9C1H - chains 1 and M of the 43 polymer chains in the assembly; structure by electron microscopy, 2.88 A resolution.

# Chain 1
Protein: Outer capsid glycoprotein VP7
From: Simian rotavirus A strain RRV
Reference sequence: P12476 (VP7_ROTRH); residue numbers follow UniProt; this construct covers 1-326
Sequence (326 residues; numbered 1 to 326; the number before each row is that of its first residue):
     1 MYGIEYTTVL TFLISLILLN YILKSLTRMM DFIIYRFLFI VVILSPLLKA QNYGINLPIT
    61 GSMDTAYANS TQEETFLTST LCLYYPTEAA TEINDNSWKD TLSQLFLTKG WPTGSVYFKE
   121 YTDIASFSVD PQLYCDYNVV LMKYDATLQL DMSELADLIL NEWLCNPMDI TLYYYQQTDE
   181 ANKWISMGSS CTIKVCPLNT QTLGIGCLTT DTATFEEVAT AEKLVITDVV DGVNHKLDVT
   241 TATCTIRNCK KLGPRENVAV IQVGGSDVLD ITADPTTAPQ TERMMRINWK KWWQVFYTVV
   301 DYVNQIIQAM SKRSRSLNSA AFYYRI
Unresolved in the structure: 1-50, 315-326
Disulfide bonds: Cys82-Cys135, Cys165-Cys249, Cys191-Cys244, Cys196-Cys207
Covalently attached groups: N-acetylglucosamine (NAG) linked to Asn69
Metal / ion sites: Ca2+ site 1: Asp95 (shared with 3 residues of chain 0); Ca2+ site 2: Asp151, Glu154, Glu222, Leu224; Ca2+ site 3: Gln177, Asp228, Val229, Asp231 (shared with 1 residue of chain Z); Ca2+ site 4: Gly206, Thr214, Glu216 (shared with 1 residue of chain Z); Ca2+ site 5: Asp270, Thr272, Asp274, Thr277; Ca2+ site 6: Asp301 (shared with 4 residues of chain 0)

# Chain M
Protein: Intermediate capsid protein VP6
From: Simian rotavirus A strain RRV
Reference sequence: B2BN53 (VP6_ROTRH); numbering as in UniProt (aligned over 1-397)
Sequence (397 residues; row label = number of the first residue in the row):
     1 MDVLYSLSKT LKDARDKIVE GTLYSNVSDL IQQFNQMIIT MNGNEFQTGG IGNLPIRNWN
    61 FDFGLLGTTL LNLDANYVET ARNTIDYFVD FVDNVCMDEM VRESQRNGIA PQSDSLRKLS
   121 GIKFKRINFD NSSEYIENWN LQNRRQRTGF TFHKPNIFPY SASFTLNRSQ PAHDNLMGTM
   181 WLNAGSEIQV AGFDYSCAIN APANIQQFEH IVQLRRVLTT ATITLLPDAE RFSFPRVINS
   241 ADGATTWYFN PVILRPNNVE VEFLLNGQII NTYQARFGTI IARNFDTIRL SFQLMRPPNM
   301 TPAVAALFPN AQPFEHHATV GLTLRIESAV CESVLADASK TMLANVTSVR QEYAIPVGPV
   361 FPPGMNWTDL ITNYSPSRED NLQRVFTVAS IRSMLVK
Unresolved in the structure: 397
Modified / non-standard residues: Met1 (N-formylmethionine; FME)
Metal / ion sites: Zn2+ site 1: His153 (shared with 1 residue of chain L; 1 residue of chain N); Zn2+ site 2 near His173 (its only coordinating residue here)

# Interface between chain 1 and chain M
Residue-residue contacts - 41 pairs, chain 1 then chain M:
  Gln51(1) with Asp242(M), hydrogen bond
  Asn52(1) with Pro171(M)
  Tyr53(1) with Ser169(M); Gln170(M)
  Gly54(1) with Asn167(M); Ser169(M)
  Ile55(1) with Asn167(M); Arg168(M)
  Pro58(1) with Thr165(M); Leu166(M); Asn167(M)
  Ile59(1) with Thr165(M); Leu166(M), hydrogen bond (backbone-backbone); Ala241(M), hydrophobic
  Thr60(1) with Phe164(M); Thr165(M), hydrogen bond; Ala241(M)
  Gly61(1) with Ser163(M), hydrogen bond (backbone-side chain); Phe164(M), hydrogen bond (backbone-backbone)
  Ser62(1) with Ala162(M); Ser163(M); Phe164(M); Asn239(M), hydrogen bond (backbone-side chain)
  Met63(1) with Ala162(M), hydrogen bond (backbone-backbone); Phe164(M), hydrophobic; Met180(M), hydrophobic; Arg236(M); Asn239(M)
  Asp64(1) with Tyr160(M), hydrogen bond
  Thr65(1) with Asn239(M)
  Tyr67(1) with Asn239(M); Thr246(M)
  Ala68(1) with Gly243(M), hydrogen bond (backbone-backbone)
  Glu180(1) with Asn310(M); Ala311(M)
  Pro254(1) with Asp174(M); Gln312(M)
  Glu256(1) with Ala172(M)
  Asp274(1) with Asn310(M)
  Pro279(1) with Pro313(M)
  Ser311(1) with Ala172(M)
Other interface residues (no listed pair), chain 1 (27 interface residues in all): Asn56, Leu57, Ala66, Leu252, Gly253, Thr277
Other interface residues (no listed pair), chain M (30 interface residues in all): Trp181, Phe232, Val237, Ile238, Ala244, Pro309

# Summary
27 residues of chain 1 and 30 residues of chain M are in contact; the contacts include 9 hydrogen bonds. Among
the polar pairs are Gln51(1)-Asp242(M), Thr60(1)-Thr165(M) and Gly61(1)-Ser163(M). N-acetylglucosamine is
covalently linked to Asn69(1). Asp151(1), Glu154(1), Glu222(1) and Leu224(1) coordinate Ca2+ site 2.
Chain 1 is Outer capsid glycoprotein VP7 and chain M is Intermediate capsid protein VP6, both from Simian
rotavirus A strain RRV; the structure, Rhesus rotavirus (upright structure at 2.88 Angstrom resolution), was
determined by electron microscopy.
